Entry 5ZRF (X-ray diffraction, 2.30 A resolution); this record covers chains B and E of the 6 polymer chains in the assembly.

# Chain B
Protein: DNA topoisomerase 2-beta
From: Homo sapiens
Notes: EC 5.99.1.3
UniProt: Q02880 (TOP2B_HUMAN); residues 445-1201 here correspond to UniProt positions 450-1206 (UniProt number = residue number + 5)
Sequence (803 residues; each row starts with the number of its first residue):
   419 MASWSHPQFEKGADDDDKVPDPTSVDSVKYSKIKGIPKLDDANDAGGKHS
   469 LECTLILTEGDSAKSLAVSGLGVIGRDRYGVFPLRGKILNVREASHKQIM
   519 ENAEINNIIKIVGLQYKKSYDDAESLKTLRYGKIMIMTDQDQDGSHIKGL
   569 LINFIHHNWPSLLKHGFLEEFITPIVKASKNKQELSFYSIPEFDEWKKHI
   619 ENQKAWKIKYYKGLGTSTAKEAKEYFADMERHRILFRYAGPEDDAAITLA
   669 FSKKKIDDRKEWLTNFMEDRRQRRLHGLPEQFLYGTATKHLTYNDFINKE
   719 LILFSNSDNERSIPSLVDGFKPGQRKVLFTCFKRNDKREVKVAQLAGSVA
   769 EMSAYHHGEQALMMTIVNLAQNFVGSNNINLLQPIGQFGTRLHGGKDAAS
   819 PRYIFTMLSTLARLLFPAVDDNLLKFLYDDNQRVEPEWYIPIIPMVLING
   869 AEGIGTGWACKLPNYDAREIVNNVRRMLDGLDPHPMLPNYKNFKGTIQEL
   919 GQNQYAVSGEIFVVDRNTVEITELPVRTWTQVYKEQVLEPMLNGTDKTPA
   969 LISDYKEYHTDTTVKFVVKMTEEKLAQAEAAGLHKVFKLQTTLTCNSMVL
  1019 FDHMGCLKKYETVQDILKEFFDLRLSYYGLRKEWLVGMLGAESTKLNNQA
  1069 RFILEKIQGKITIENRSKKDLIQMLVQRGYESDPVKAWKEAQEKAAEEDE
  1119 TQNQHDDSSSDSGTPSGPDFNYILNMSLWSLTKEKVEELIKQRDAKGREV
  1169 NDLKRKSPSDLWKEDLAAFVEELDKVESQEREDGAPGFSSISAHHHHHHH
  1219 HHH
Unresolved in the structure: 419-448, 593-636, 696-705, 963-966, 1111-1134, 1202-1221
Sequence notes: expression tag (419-444, 1202-1221)
Swiss-Prot annotation at these positions:
  - region: Lys-1006 to Ser-1015 (Interaction with DNA)
  - motif: Glu-1029 to Phe-1039 (Nuclear export signal)
  - active site: Tyr-821 (O-(5'-phospho-DNA)-tyrosine intermediate)
  - binding site (Mg(2+)): Glu-477, Asp-557, Asp-559
  - site: Lys-505 (Interaction with DNA), Asn-508 (Interaction with DNA), Arg-677 (Interaction with DNA), Lys-678 (Interaction with DNA), Lys-739 (Interaction with DNA), Tyr-773 (Interaction with DNA), Arg-820 (Transition state stabilizer), Ile-872 (Important for DNA bending), Trp-947 (Interaction with DNA)
  - cross-link (Glycyl lysine isopeptide (Lys-Gly)): Lys-595 (interchain with G-Cter in SUMO2), Lys-600 (interchain with G-Cter in SUMO2), Lys-630 (interchain with G-Cter in SUMO2), Lys-638 (interchain with G-Cter in SUMO2), Lys-641 (interchain with G-Cter in SUMO2), Lys-671 (interchain with G-Cter in SUMO2), Lys-707 (interchain with G-Cter in SUMO2), Lys-1087 (interchain with G-Cter in SUMO2)
Ion coordination: Mg2+ site 1: Asp-557, Asp-559; Mg2+ site 2 near Asn-867 (its only coordinating residue here)
Small-molecule neighbours: Etoposide (EVP; (5S,5aR,8aR,9R)-9-(4-hydroxy-3,5-dimethoxyphenyl)-8-oxo-5,5a,6,8,8a,9-hexahydrofuro[3',4':6,7]naphtho[2,3-d][1,3]dioxol -5-yl 4,6-O-[(1R)-ethylidene]-beta-D-glucopyranoside): Glu-477, Gly-478, Asp-479, Leu-502, Arg-503, Gly-504, Gln-778, Met-782
From the paper describing this entry:
  - catalytic residues: Tyr-821 (citing earlier work)

# Chain E
Molecule: 8-nt DNA strand
Sequence (8 nucleotides; each row starts with the number of its first residue):
     1 AGCCGAGC

# How chain B and chain E interact
Pairs across the interface (23):
  Glu-477(B) / DC8(E)  phosphate contact
  Arg-503(B) / DC8(E)  base contact
  Gly-504(B) / DC8(E)  base contact
  Lys-505(B) / DG7(E)  base contact
  Lys-505(B) / DC8(E)  hydrogen bond to the base
  Asp-561(B) / DG7(E)  phosphate contact
  Asp-561(B) / DC8(E)  sugar contact
  Arg-729(B) / DA6(E)  sugar contact
  Arg-729(B) / DG7(E)  phosphate contact
  Lys-739(B) / DA6(E)  salt bridge to the phosphate
  Gln-742(B) / DA6(E)  phosphate contact
  Tyr-773(B) / DG7(E)  hydrogen bond to the phosphate
  His-775(B) / DG7(E)  hydrogen bond to the phosphate
  His-775(B) / DC8(E)  salt bridge to the phosphate
  Gly-776(B) / DC8(E)  hydrogen bond to the phosphate
  Thr-783(B) / DA6(E)  hydrogen bond to the phosphate
  Asn-786(B) / DG5(E)  hydrogen bond to the phosphate
  Lys-814(B) / DC4(E)  salt bridge to the phosphate
  Glu-870(B) / DC4(E)  phosphate contact
  Ile-872(B) / DC4(E)  base contact
  Ile-872(B) / DG5(E)  base contact
  Arg-945(B) / DC4(E)  phosphate contact
  Trp-947(B) / DC4(E)  hydrogen bond to the phosphate
Other interface residues (no listed pair), chain B (21 interface residues in all): Gly-741, Gln-778, Ala-779

# In short
21 residues of chain B face 5 of chain E across their interface; the contacts include 7 hydrogen bonds and 3
salt bridges. Polar contacts include Lys-505(B)/DC8(E), Tyr-773(B)/DG7(E) and His-775(B)/DG7(E). Chain B binds
Etoposide. From UniProt: active-site residue Tyr-821(B) and 3 Mg2+-binding residues on chain B. The paper
reports the catalytic residue Tyr-821(B).
Here chain B is DNA topoisomerase 2-beta (Homo sapiens) and chain E is an 8-nt DNA strand. Entry 5ZRF (Crystal
structure of human topoisomerase II beta in complex with 5-iodouridine-containing-DNA and etoposide in space
group ...) was determined by X-ray diffraction (same publication as 5ZEN and 5ZQF).
